Entry 8HAG (electron microscopy, 3.20 A resolution); this record covers chains F and I of the 11 polymer chains in the assembly.

== Chain F ==
Molecule: Histone H4
From: Homo sapiens
Amino-acid sequence (102 residues; row label = number of the first residue in the row):
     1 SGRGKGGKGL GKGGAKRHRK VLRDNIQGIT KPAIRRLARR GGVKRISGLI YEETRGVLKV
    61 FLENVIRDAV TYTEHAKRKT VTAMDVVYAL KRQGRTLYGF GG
Not modelled in the structure: 1-19, 102
Modified / non-standard residues: Lys12 (N(6)-acetyllysine; ALY); Lys16 (N(6)-acetyllysine; ALY)
From the paper describing this entry:
  - post-translational modification sites: Lys16

== Chain I ==
Molecule: 180-nt DNA strand
From: Homo sapiens
Sequence (180 nucleotides; numbered 1 to 180; the number before each row is that of its first residue):
     1 ATCCGTCCGT TACCGCCATC AATATCCACC TGCAGATTCT ACCAAAAGTG TATTTGGAAA
    61 CTGCTCCATC AAAAGGCATG TTCAGCTGAA TTCAGCTGAA CATGCCTTTT GATGGAGCAG
   121 TTTCCAAATA CACTTTTGGT AGAATCTGCA GGTGGATATT GATGGCGGTA ACGGACGGAT
Not modelled in the structure: 1-17, 165-180

== Interface between chain F and chain I ==
Residue-residue contacts - 12 pairs, chain F then chain I:
  Lys44(F) with DG98(I), phosphate contact
  Arg45(F) with DT97(I), phosphate contact; DG98(I), phosphate contact
  Ile46(F) with DT97(I), sugar contact; DG98(I), hydrogen bond to the phosphate
  Ser47(F) with DT97(I), phosphate contact
  Gly48(F) with DT97(I), phosphate contact
  Arg78(F) with DC118(I), phosphate contact; DA119(I), phosphate contact
  Lys79(F) with DG117(I), phosphate contact; DC118(I), hydrogen bond to the phosphate
  Thr80(F) with DC118(I), hydrogen bond to the phosphate
Interface residues without a listed pair, chain F (10 interface residues in all): Arg39, Tyr51
Interface residues without a listed pair, chain I (7 interface residues in all): DC96, DA99

== Overview ==
10 residues of chain F face 7 of chain I across their interface; the contacts include 3 hydrogen bonds. Polar
contacts include Ile46(F)-DG98(I), Lys79(F)-DC118(I) and Thr80(F)-DC118(I). The paper reports a modification
site at Lys16(F).
Here chain F is Histone H4 and chain I is a 180-nt DNA strand, both from Homo sapiens. Entry 8HAG (Cryo-EM
structure of the p300 catalytic core bound to the H4K12acK16ac nucleosome, class 1 (3.2 angstrom ...) was
determined by electron microscopy together with 8HAH, 8HAI, 8HAJ, 8HAK, 8HAL, 8HAM and 8HAN from the same
study.
